Entry 4N4Y (X-ray diffraction, 2.90 A resolution); this record covers chains B and C of the 3 polymer chains in the assembly.

# Chain B
Molecule: Cytochrome c oxidase subunit 2
Organism: Thermus thermophilus
Notes: EC 1.9.3.1
Reference sequence: Q5SJ80 (COX2_THET8); residue numbers follow UniProt; this construct covers 1-168
Chain sequence (168 residues; numbered 1 to 168; the number before each row is that of its first residue):
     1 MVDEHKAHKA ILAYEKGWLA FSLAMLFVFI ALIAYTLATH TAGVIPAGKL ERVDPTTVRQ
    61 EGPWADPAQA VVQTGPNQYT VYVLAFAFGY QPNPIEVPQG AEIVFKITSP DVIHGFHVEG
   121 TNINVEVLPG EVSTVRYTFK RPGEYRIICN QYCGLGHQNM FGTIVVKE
Unresolved in the structure: 1-2
Swiss-Prot annotation at these positions:
  - binding site (Cu cation): H114, C149, C153, H157

# Chain C
Molecule: Cytochrome c oxidase polypeptide 2A
Organism: Thermus thermophilus
Notes: EC 1.9.3.1
Reference sequence: P82543 (COXA_THET8); residues 1-34 here = UniProt positions 1-34
Chain sequence (34 residues; each row starts with the number of its first residue):
     1 MEEKPKGALA VILVLTLTIL VFWLGVYAVF FARG
Unresolved in the structure: 1-3
Swiss-Prot annotation at these positions:
  - modified residue: M1 (N-formylmethionine)

# How chain B and chain C interact
Residue-residue contacts (31):
  A10(B) with K4(C); P5(C)
  Y14(B) with K4(C); P5(C); L9(C), hydrophobic
  W18(B) with I12(C), hydrophobic; L15(C), hydrophobic; T16(C)
  F21(B) with T16(C)
  M25(B) with I19(C), hydrophobic; L20(C), hydrophobic
  F29(B) with I19(C), hydrophobic; L20(C), hydrophobic; W23(C), hydrophobic
  L32(B) with W23(C), hydrophobic; Y27(C), hydrogen bond (backbone-side chain)
  I33(B) with W23(C), hydrophobic
  Y35(B) with Y27(C); F31(C), hydrophobic
  T36(B) with Y27(C)
  H40(B) with G34(C), hydrogen bond (side chain-backbone)
  T41(B) with F30(C); F31(C)
  G120(B) with R33(C)
  T121(B) with R33(C)
  N122(B) with F30(C), hydrogen bond (side chain-backbone); R33(C), hydrogen bond (backbone-backbone); G34(C)
  Y137(B) with R33(C), hydrogen bond (side chain-backbone); G34(C), hydrogen bond (side chain-backbone)
  K140(B) with G34(C), hydrogen bond (side chain-backbone)
Other interface residues (no listed pair), chain B (18 interface residues in all): I11

# Summary
Chain B and chain C form an interface of 18 and 14 residues respectively; the contacts include 7 hydrogen
bonds. Polar pairs include L32(B)-Y27(C), H40(B)-G34(C) and N122(B)-F30(C). From UniProt: 4 Cu cation-binding
residues on chain B.
Chain B is Cytochrome c oxidase subunit 2 and chain C is Cytochrome c oxidase polypeptide 2A, both from
Thermus thermophilus; the structure, Structure of Recombinant Cytochrome ba3 Oxidase mutant G232V from Thermus
thermophilus, was determined by X-ray diffraction.
